Entry 5ITF (X-ray diffraction, 2.51 A resolution); this record covers chains A and E of the 3 polymer chains in the assembly.

Chain A:
Protein: Cetuximab Fab, light chain
Organism: Mus MUSCULUS, homo sapiens
Notes: antibody fragment or engineered binder
Chain sequence (213 residues; numbered 1 to 213; the number before each row is that of its first residue):
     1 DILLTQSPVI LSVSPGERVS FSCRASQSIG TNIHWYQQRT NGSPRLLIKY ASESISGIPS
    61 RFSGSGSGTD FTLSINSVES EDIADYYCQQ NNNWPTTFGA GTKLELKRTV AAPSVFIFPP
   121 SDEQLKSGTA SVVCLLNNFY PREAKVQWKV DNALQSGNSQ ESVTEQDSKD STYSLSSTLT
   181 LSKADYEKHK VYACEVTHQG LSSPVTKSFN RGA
Cystine bridges: Cys23-Cys88, Cys134-Cys194

Chain E:
Protein: Meditope variant
Chain sequence (12 residues; numbered 1 to 12; the number before each row is that of its first residue):
     1 GQXDLSTRRL KG
Modified / non-standard residues: 6DU (2-bromo-L-phenylalanine) at position 3

Chain A / chain E interface:
Residue-residue contacts (22; chain A residue first):
  Gln38(A) with 6DU_3(E); Arg8(E)
  Arg39(A) with Arg8(E); Arg9(E)
  Thr40(A) with Thr7(E); Arg9(E), hydrogen bond
  Asn41(A) with Ser6(E); Thr7(E), hydrogen bond (backbone-backbone); Arg8(E)
  Gly42(A) with Arg8(E), hydrogen bond (backbone-side chain)
  Ser43(A) with Arg8(E)
  Ala84(A) with Arg9(E)
  Asp85(A) with Arg8(E); Arg9(E), salt bridge; Leu10(E), hydrogen bond (side chain-backbone)
  Tyr87(A) with 6DU_3(E); Leu10(E)
  Ala100(A) with Leu10(E)
  Gly101(A) with Leu10(E)
  Lys103(A) with Arg9(E); Leu10(E)
  Glu165(A) with Arg9(E), salt bridge
Other interface residues (no listed pair), chain A (17 interface residues in all): Val9, Ile83, Thr102, Arg142
Other interface residues (no listed pair), chain E (8 interface residues in all): Gly1, Lys11
The authors on this interface:
  - interface residues, chain A: Tyr87(A)

In short:
The interface between chain A and chain E involves 17 residues on one side and 8 on the other, with 4 hydrogen
bonds and 2 salt bridges. Among the polar pairs are Asp85(A)-Arg9(E), Glu165(A)-Arg9(E) and Thr40(A)-Arg9(E).
From the paper: the interface residue Tyr87(A).
Chain A is Cetuximab Fab, light chain (Mus MUSCULUS, homo sapiens) and chain E is Meditope variant; the
structure, Cetuximab Fab in complex with 2-bromophenylalanine meditope variant, was determined by X-ray
diffraction (same publication as 5ETU, 5EUK, 5F88, 5FF6, 5I2I, 5IOP and 7 further entries).
